4ES8 - chain A; structure by X-ray diffraction, 1.58 A resolution.

Chain A:
Protein: Epf
Organism: Streptococcus pyogenes
Notes: fragment: N-terminal domain
Chain sequence (320 residues; numbered 38 to 357; the number before each row is that of its first residue):
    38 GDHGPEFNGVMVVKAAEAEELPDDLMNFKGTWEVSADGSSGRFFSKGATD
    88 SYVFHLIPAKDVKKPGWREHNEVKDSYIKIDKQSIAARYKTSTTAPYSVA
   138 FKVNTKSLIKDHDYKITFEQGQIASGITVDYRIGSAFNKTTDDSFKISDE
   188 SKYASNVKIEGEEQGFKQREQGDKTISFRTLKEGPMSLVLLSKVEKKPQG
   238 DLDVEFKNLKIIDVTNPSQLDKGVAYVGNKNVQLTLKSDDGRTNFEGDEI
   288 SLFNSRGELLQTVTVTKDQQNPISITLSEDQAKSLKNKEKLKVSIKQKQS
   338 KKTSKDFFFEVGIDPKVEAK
Unresolved in the structure: 38-55
Bound ions: Na+: V194 (shared with 1 residue of chain B)
What the authors report for this chain:
  - conformationally variable residues (order/disorder transition): K353 to K357

In short:
The paper reports conformational variability at K353.
Chain A is Epf (Streptococcus pyogenes); the structure, Crystal Structure of the adhesin domain of Epf from
Streptococcus pyogenes in P212121, was determined by X-ray diffraction, deposited together with 4ES9.
